Entry 2Y1L (X-ray diffraction, 1.80 A resolution); this record covers chains C and E of the 7 polymer chains in the assembly.

[Chain C]
Protein: Caspase-8 subunit p18
Source organism: Homo sapiens
Notes: fragment: p18 subunit, residues 218-374
Reference sequence: Q14790 (CASP8_HUMAN); residue numbers follow UniProt; this construct covers 217-374
Chain sequence (159 residues; each row starts with the number of its first residue):
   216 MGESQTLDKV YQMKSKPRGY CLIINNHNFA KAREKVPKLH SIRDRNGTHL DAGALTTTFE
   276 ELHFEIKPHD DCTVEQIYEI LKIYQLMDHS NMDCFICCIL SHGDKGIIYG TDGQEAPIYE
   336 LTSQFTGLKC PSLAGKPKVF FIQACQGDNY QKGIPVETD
Not modelled in the structure: 216-222, 371-374
Construct notes: initiating methionine (216); conflict G217 (Ser in Q14790)
UniProt features mapped onto this chain:
  - active site: H317, C360
  - site: D374 (Cleavage)
  - modified residue: K224 (N6-acetyllysine), Y334 (Phosphotyrosine)
  - natural variant: R248 (R248W: In CASP8D), D285 (D285H: Associated with protection against breast cancer)
  - mutagenesis: C360 (C360A: Does not affect localization to lamellipodia of migrating cells. Prevents DISC-mediated processing of CASP8; C360S: Abolishes interaction with UBR2)

[Chain E]
Protein: Darpin-8.4
Source organism: Synthetic construct
Notes: fragment: n3c, residues 1-169; antibody fragment or engineered binder
Chain sequence (169 residues; row label = number of the first residue in the row):
     1 MRGSHHHHHH GSDLGKKLLE AARAGRDDEV RILMANGADV NAEDASGWTP LHLAAFNGHL
    61 EIVEVLLKNG ADVNAVDHAG MTPLRLAALF GHLEIVEVLL KNGADVNAND MEGHTPLHLA
   121 AMFGHLEIVE VLLKNGADVN AQDKFGKTAF DISIDNGNED LAEILQKLN
Not modelled in the structure: 1-12, 169

[How chain C and chain E interact]
Contacting residue pairs (50; chain C residue first):
  K231(C) with R26(E), hydrogen bond (backbone-side chain)
  P232(C) with R23(E)
  Y235(C) with R23(E), hydrogen bond; F56(E); N57(E), hydrogen bond
  K246(C) with N156(E), hydrogen bond (side chain-backbone); G157(E); N158(E), hydrogen bond
  E249(C) with E159(E)
  K250(C) with I154(E), hydrogen bond (side chain-backbone); G157(E)
  E280(C) with R23(E), salt bridge; N57(E), hydrogen bond
  K282(C) with F56(E); N57(E)
  H284(C) with F90(E)
  T288(C) with N156(E), hydrogen bond
  E290(C) with M122(E); N156(E), hydrogen bond
  Q291(C) with M122(E); F123(E); N156(E); N158(E)
  E294(C) with R85(E), salt bridge; H114(E), salt bridge; L119(E); M122(E); F123(E)
  I295(C) with F123(E), hydrophobic
  K297(C) with R85(E); E112(E), salt bridge
  I298(C) with W48(E), hydrophobic; F56(E), hydrophobic; M81(E), hydrophobic; R85(E); L86(E), hydrophobic; L89(E), hydrophobic; F90(E), hydrophobic
  Y299(C) with F56(E)
  L301(C) with S46(E), hydrogen bond (backbone-side chain); A79(E), hydrophobic; M81(E), hydrophobic
  M302(C) with S46(E), hydrogen bond (backbone-side chain); W48(E), hydrophobic; F56(E), hydrophobic
  D303(C) with D44(E); A45(E), hydrogen bond (side chain-backbone); S46(E), hydrogen bond (backbone-side chain)
  N306(C) with E20(E)
  M307(C) with R23(E)
Also at the interface, not in a pair above, chain C (23 interface residues in all): D327
Also at the interface, not in a pair above, chain E (27 interface residues in all): I152, D155

[Summary]
The interface between chain C and chain E involves 23 residues on one side and 27 on the other; the contacts
include 13 hydrogen bonds and 4 salt bridges. Among the polar pairs are E280(C)-R23(E), E294(C)-R85(E) and
E294(C)-H114(E).
Chain C is Caspase-8 subunit p18 (Homo sapiens) and chain E is Darpin-8.4 (Synthetic construct); the
structure, Caspase-8 in Complex with DARPin-8.4, was determined by X-ray diffraction.
